7LDG - chains B and D of the 4 polymer chains in the assembly; structure by X-ray diffraction, 2.56 A resolution.

== Chain B (and D) ==
Name: Breast cancer type 2 susceptibility protein
Source organism: Homo sapiens
Notes: fragment: MEILB2-binding domain (aa2271-2335); chain D of this document is another copy of the same molecule, construct and numbering; everything in this record applies to it too
Reference sequence: P51587 (BRCA2_HUMAN); residues 2271-2335 here = UniProt positions 2271-2335
Chain sequence (66 residues; each row starts with the number of its first residue):
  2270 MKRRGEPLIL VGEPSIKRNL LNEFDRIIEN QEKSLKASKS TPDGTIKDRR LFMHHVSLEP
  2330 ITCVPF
Not modelled in the structure: 2270-2285 (chain D: 2270-2275, 2283-2335)
Modified / non-standard residues: Mse2270 (selenomethionine); Mse2322 (selenomethionine; parent Met)
Construct notes: initiating methionine (2270)
UniProt features mapped onto this chain:
  - natural variant: Gly2274 (G2274V: In BC), Glu2275 (E2275G: In BC; uncertain significance), Phe2293 (F2293L: In BC; uncertain significance)
Reported in the primary citation:
  - mutagenesis - D2294R, H2324D: unchanged binding to Heat shock factor 2-binding protein

== Chain B / chain D interface ==
Contacting residue pairs (14):
  Glu2328(B) with Glu2282(D)
  Pro2329(B) with Glu2282(D)
  Ile2330(B) with Val2280(D), hydrophobic
  Thr2331(B) with Leu2279(D); Val2280(D); Gly2281(D), hydrogen bond (backbone-backbone); Glu2282(D)
  Cys2332(B) with Ile2278(D), hydrophobic; Leu2279(D)
  Val2333(B) with Ile2278(D); Leu2279(D), hydrogen bond (backbone-backbone)
  Pro2334(B) with Leu2277(D)
  Phe2335(B) with Leu2277(D), hydrogen bond (backbone-backbone); Leu2279(D), hydrophobic

== Overview ==
The interface between chain B and chain D involves 8 residues on one side and 6 on the other, with 3 hydrogen
bonds. The backbones hydrogen-bond at Thr2331(B)-Gly2281(D), Val2333(B)-Leu2279(D) and Phe2335(B)-Leu2277(D).
The paper reports that D2294R and H2324D of chain B leave binding to Heat shock factor 2-binding protein
unchanged.
Both chains are Breast cancer type 2 susceptibility protein (Homo sapiens). Entry 7LDG (Crystal structure of
the MEILB2-BRCA2 complex) was determined by X-ray diffraction.
